PDB entry 2X4P | X-ray diffraction, 2.30 A resolution | chains A and B of the 3 polymer chains in the assembly

Chain A:
Protein: HLA class I histocompatibility antigen, a-2.1
Source organism: Homo sapiens
UniProt: P01892 (1A02_HUMAN); residues 1-275 here correspond to UniProt positions 25-299 (UniProt number = residue number + 24)
Amino-acid sequence (275 residues; numbered 1 to 275; the number before each row is that of its first residue):
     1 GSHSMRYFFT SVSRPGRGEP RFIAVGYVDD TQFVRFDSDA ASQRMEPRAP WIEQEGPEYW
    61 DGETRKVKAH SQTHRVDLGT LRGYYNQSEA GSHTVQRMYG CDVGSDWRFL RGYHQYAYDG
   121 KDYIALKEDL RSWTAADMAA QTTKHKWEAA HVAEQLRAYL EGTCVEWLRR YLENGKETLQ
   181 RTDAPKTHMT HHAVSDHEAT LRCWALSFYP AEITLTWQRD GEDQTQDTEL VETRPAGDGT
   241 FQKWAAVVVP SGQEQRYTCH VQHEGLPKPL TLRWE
Disulfide bonds: C101-C164, C203-C259

Chain B:
Protein: Beta-2-microglobulin
Source organism: Homo sapiens
UniProt: P61769 (B2MG_HUMAN); residues 1-99 here correspond to UniProt positions 21-119 (UniProt number = residue number + 20)
Amino-acid sequence (100 residues; each row starts with the number of its first residue; numbering starts at 0):
     0 MIQRTPKIQV YSRHPAENGK SNFLNCYVSG FHPSDIEVDL LKNGERIEKV EHSDLSFSKD
    60 WSFYLLYYTE FTPTEKDEYA CRVNHVTLSQ PKIVKWDRDM
Curated features (UniProtKB/Swiss-Prot):
  - modified residue: Q2 (Pyrrolidone carboxylic acid)
  - glycosylation: I1 (N-linked (Glc) (glycation) isoleucine), K19 (N-linked (Glc) (glycation) lysine), K41 (N-linked (Glc) (glycation) lysine), K48 (N-linked (Glc) (glycation) lysine), K58 (N-linked (Glc) (glycation) lysine), K91 (N-linked (Glc) (glycation) lysine), K94 (N-linked (Glc) (glycation) lysine)
Disulfide bonds: C25-C80

Chain A / chain B interface:
Pairs across the interface (58; chain A residue first):
  F8(A) - S55(B)
  F8(A) - F56(B)  hydrophobic
  F9(A) - F56(B)
  T10(A) - F56(B)
  T10(A) - F62(B)
  V12(A) - S33(B)
  I23(A) - L54(B)
  V25(A) - D53(B)
  V25(A) - L54(B)
  V25(A) - S55(B)
  Y27(A) - S55(B)
  Y27(A) - Y63(B)  hydrogen bond
  Q32(A) - D53(B)  hydrogen bond
  R35(A) - D53(B)  salt bridge
  R48(A) - D53(B)  salt bridge
  S92(A) - M0(B)
  H93(A) - M0(B)
  T94(A) - F62(B)
  Q96(A) - H31(B)  hydrogen bond
  Q96(A) - F56(B)
  Q96(A) - W60(B)  hydrogen bond (side chain-backbone)
  Q96(A) - F62(B)
  R97(A) - F56(B)
  Q115(A) - W60(B)
  Y116(A) - W60(B)
  A117(A) - W60(B)
  D119(A) - M0(B)
  D119(A) - I1(B)
  D119(A) - H31(B)
  G120(A) - I1(B)
  G120(A) - H31(B)  hydrogen bond (backbone-side chain)
  G120(A) - W60(B)
  K121(A) - I1(B)
  D122(A) - W60(B)  hydrogen bond
  T190(A) - M99(B)  hydrogen bond (side chain-backbone)
  H192(A) - D98(B)
  H192(A) - M99(B)  hydrogen bond (side chain-backbone)
  R202(A) - M99(B)  hydrogen bond (side chain-backbone)
  W204(A) - M99(B)  hydrogen bond (side chain-backbone)
  V231(A) - Q8(B)
  E232(A) - K6(B)
  E232(A) - Q8(B)  hydrogen bond (backbone-side chain)
  E232(A) - Y26(B)  hydrogen bond
  E232(A) - S28(B)  hydrogen bond
  T233(A) - Y26(B)
  R234(A) - Q8(B)  hydrogen bond
  R234(A) - Y10(B)
  R234(A) - Y26(B)
  P235(A) - Y10(B)  hydrogen bond (backbone-side chain)
  P235(A) - N24(B)
  P235(A) - Y26(B)
  P235(A) - L65(B)
  A236(A) - R12(B)  hydrogen bond (backbone-side chain)
  A236(A) - N24(B)  hydrogen bond (backbone-side chain)
  G237(A) - R12(B)
  Q242(A) - Y10(B)
  Q242(A) - S11(B)  hydrogen bond (side chain-backbone)
  Q242(A) - R12(B)  hydrogen bond (side chain-backbone)
Other interface residues (no listed pair), chain A (36 interface residues in all): M98, D238
Other interface residues (no listed pair), chain B (27 interface residues in all): H13, D34, H51, K58, D59

Overview:
36 residues of chain A face 27 of chain B across their interface; the contacts include 19 hydrogen bonds and 2
salt bridges. Among the polar pairs are R35(A)-D53(B), R48(A)-D53(B) and Y27(A)-Y63(B).
Chain A is HLA class I histocompatibility antigen, a-2.1 and chain B is Beta-2-microglobulin, both from Homo
sapiens; the structure, Crystal structure of MHC CLass I HLA-A2.1 bound to a photocleavable peptide, was
determined by X-ray diffraction (same publication as 2X4Q and 2X4T).
